Entry 8Y84 (electron microscopy, 2.98 A resolution); this record covers chains A and B of the 4 polymer chains in the assembly.

== Chain A ==
Protein: High affinity immunoglobulin epsilon receptor subunit alpha
Source organism: Rattus norvegicus
Reference sequence: P12371 (FCERA_RAT); residues 1-245 here = UniProt positions 1-245
Amino-acid sequence (245 residues; each row starts with the number of its first residue):
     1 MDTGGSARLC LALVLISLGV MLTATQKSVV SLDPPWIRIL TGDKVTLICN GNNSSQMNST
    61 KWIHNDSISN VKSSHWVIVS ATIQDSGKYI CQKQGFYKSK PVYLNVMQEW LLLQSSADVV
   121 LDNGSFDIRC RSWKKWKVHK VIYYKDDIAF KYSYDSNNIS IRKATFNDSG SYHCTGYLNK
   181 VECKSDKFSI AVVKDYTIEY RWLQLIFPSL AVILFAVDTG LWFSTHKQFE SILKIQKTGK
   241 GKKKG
Not modelled in the structure: 1-197, 237-245
Curated features (UniProtKB/Swiss-Prot):
  - glycosylation (N-linked (GlcNAc...) asparagine): N52, N53, N58, N65, N123, N158, N167

== Chain B ==
Protein: High affinity immunoglobulin epsilon receptor subunit beta
Source organism: Rattus norvegicus
Reference sequence: P13386 (FCERB_RAT); numbering as in UniProt (aligned over 1-243)
Amino-acid sequence (243 residues; each row starts with the number of its first residue):
     1 MDTENKSRAD LALPNPQESP SAPDIELLEA SPPAKALPEK PASPPPQQTW QSFLKKELEF
    61 LGVTQVLVGL ICLCFGTVVC STLQTSDFDD EVLLLYRAGY PFWGAVLFVL SGFLSIMSER
   121 KNTLYLVRGS LGANIVSSIA AGLGIAILIL NLSNNSAYMN YCKDITEDDG CFVTSFITEL
   181 VLMLLFLTIL AFCSAVLLII YRIGQEFERS KVPDDRLYEE LHVYSPIYSA LEDTREASAP
   241 VVS
Not modelled in the structure: 1-49, 208-243
Disulfide bonds: C162-C171
Curated features (UniProtKB/Swiss-Prot):
  - modified residue: Y218 (Phosphotyrosine), Y224 (Phosphotyrosine), S225 (Phosphoserine), Y228 (Phosphotyrosine)

== Chain A / chain B interface ==
Residue-residue contacts (27):
  I198(A) - D168(B)
  I198(A) - D169(B)
  I198(A) - F172(B)  hydrophobic
  Y200(A) - T82(B)
  Y200(A) - L83(B)  hydrophobic
  Y200(A) - Q84(B)  hydrogen bond (side chain-backbone)
  Y200(A) - F88(B)  hydrophobic
  Y200(A) - D169(B)
  Y200(A) - F172(B)
  Y200(A) - V173(B)  hydrophobic
  R201(A) - T166(B)
  R201(A) - F172(B)
  W202(A) - T82(B)
  L203(A) - T82(B)
  L203(A) - L83(B)  hydrophobic
  L203(A) - V173(B)  hydrophobic
  L203(A) - F176(B)
  Q204(A) - F172(B)
  Q204(A) - F176(B)
  Q204(A) - E179(B)  hydrogen bond
  F207(A) - F176(B)  hydrophobic
  F207(A) - E179(B)
  F207(A) - M183(B)  hydrophobic
  L210(A) - I71(B)  hydrophobic
  L210(A) - C74(B)  hydrophobic
  L210(A) - F75(B)  hydrophobic
  L214(A) - L67(B)  hydrophobic
Also at the interface, not in a pair above, chain A (11 interface residues in all): E199, I206
Also at the interface, not in a pair above, chain B (19 interface residues in all): V78, S175, L180

== Overview ==
Chain A and chain B form an interface of 11 and 19 residues respectively; the contacts include 2 hydrogen
bonds. Among the polar pairs are Y200(A)-Q84(B) and Q204(A)-E179(B).
Here chain A is High affinity immunoglobulin epsilon receptor subunit alpha and chain B is High affinity
immunoglobulin epsilon receptor subunit beta, both from Rattus norvegicus. Entry 8Y84 (Structure of the high
affinity receptor fc(epsilon)ri TM) was determined by electron microscopy (same publication as 8Y81, 8Z0T,
8ZGS and 8ZGT).
